Entry 7TAO (electron microscopy, 3.20 A resolution); this record covers chains M and A of the 15 polymer chains in the assembly.

Chain M:
Molecule: V-type proton ATPase subunit e
Organism: Saccharomyces cerevisiae
UniProtKB: Q3E7B6 (VA0E_YEAST); residues 1-73 here = UniProt positions 1-73
Amino-acid sequence (73 residues; numbered 1 to 73; the number before each row is that of its first residue):
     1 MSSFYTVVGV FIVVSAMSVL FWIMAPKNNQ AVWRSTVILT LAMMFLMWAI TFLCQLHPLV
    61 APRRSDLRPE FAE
Unresolved in the structure: 72-73

Chain A:
Molecule: V-type proton ATPase subunit a, vacuolar isoform
Organism: Saccharomyces cerevisiae
UniProtKB: P32563 (VPH1_YEAST); residue numbers follow UniProt; this construct covers 1-840
Amino-acid sequence (840 residues; each row starts with the number of its first residue):
     1 MAEKEEAIFR SAEMALVQFY IPQEISRDSA YTLGQLGLVQ FRDLNSKVRA FQRTFVNEIR
    61 RLDNVERQYR YFYSLLKKHD IKLYEGDTDK YLDGSGELYV PPSGSVIDDY VRNASYLEER
   121 LIQMEDATDQ IEVQKNDLEQ YRFILQSGDE FFLKGDNTDS TSYMDEDMID ANGENIAAAI
   181 GASVNYVTGV IARDKVATLE QILWRVLRGN LFFKTVEIEQ PVYDVKTREY KHKNAFIVFS
   241 HGDLIIKRIR KIAESLDANL YDVDSSNEGR SQQLAKVNKN LSDLYTVLKT TSTTLESELY
   301 AIAKELDSWF QDVTREKAIF EILNKSNYDT NRKILIAEGW IPRDELATLQ ARLGEMIARL
   361 GIDVPSIIQV LDTNHTPPTF HRTNKFTAGF QSICDCYGIA QYREINAGLP TIVTFPFMFA
   421 IMFGDMGHGF LMTLAALSLV LNEKKINKMK RGEIFDMAFT GRYIILLMGV FSMYTGFLYN
   481 DIFSKTMTIF KSGWKWPDHW KKGESITATS VGTYPIGLDW AWHGTENALL FSNSYKMKLS
   541 ILMGFIHMTY SYFFSLANHL YFNSMIDIIG NFIPGLLFMQ GIFGYLSVCI VYKWAVDWVK
   601 DGKPAPGLLN MLINMFLSPG TIDDELYPHQ AKVQVFLLLM ALVCIPWLLL VKPLHFKFTH
   661 KKKSHEPLPS TEADASSEDL EAQQLISAMD ADDAEEEEVG SGSHGEDFGD IMIHQVIHTI
   721 EFCLNCVSHT ASYLRLWALS LAHAQLSSVL WTMTIQIAFG FRGFVGVFMT VALFAMWFAL
   781 TCAVLVLMEG TSAMLHSLRL HWVESMSKFF VGEGLPYEPF AFEYKDMEVA VASASSSASS
Unresolved in the structure: 1-2, 155-183, 660-705, 828-840
Small-molecule neighbours:
  - WEV ((5R)-2,4-dideoxy-1-C-{(2S,3R,4S)-3-hydroxy-4-[(2R,3S,4E,6E,9R,10S,11R,12E,14Z)-10-hydroxy-3,15-dimethoxy-7,9,11,13-tetramethyl-16-oxo-1-oxacyclohexadeca-4,6,12,14-tetraen-2-yl]pentan-2-yl}-4-methyl-5-propan-2-yl-alpha-D-threo-pentopyranose), molecule 1: Ile454, Leu780, Ala783, Val784, Leu787
  - WEV, molecule 2: Ile713, Val716, Ile717, Ile720
Curated features (UniProtKB/Swiss-Prot):
  - modified residue: Ala2 (N-acetylalanine)
  - mutagenesis: Asp425 (D425N: Reduces assembly of V-ATPase complexes and reduces ATPase activity of the assembled complexes), Lys538 (K538A: Reduces assembly of V-ATPase complexes), Lys593 (K593A: Reduces ATPase activity), Gln634 (Q634L: Reduces subunit stability), His729 (H729R: Reduces ATPase activity), Arg735 (R735L: Reduces subunit stability), Leu739 (L739S: Reduces ATPase activity), His743 (H743A/E/Y: Reduces ATPase activity), Leu746 (L746S: Reduces ATPase activity), Leu780 (L780S: Reduces assembly of V-ATPase complexes), Glu789 (E789A/D/H/Q: Abolishes ATPase activity and proton transport, but does not affect complex assembly), Leu800 (L800S: Reduces assembly of V-ATPase complexes), 4 further mutagenesis entries in UniProt
From the paper describing this entry:
  - binding site for WEV: Leu780, Ala783

Chain M / chain A interface:
Contacting residue pairs (106):
  Met1(M) - Gly512(A)
  Ser2(M) - Thr513(A)
  Phe4(M) - Ala595(A)  hydrophobic
  Asn29(M) - Glu6(A)
  Asn29(M) - Asn384(A)  hydrogen bond
  Ala31(M) - Glu6(A)
  Ala31(M) - Ile8(A)  hydrophobic
  Val32(M) - Glu6(A)
  Val32(M) - Ile8(A)  hydrophobic
  Val32(M) - Thr387(A)
  Val32(M) - Leu409(A)  hydrophobic
  Ser35(M) - Leu409(A)
  Thr36(M) - Ile412(A)
  Thr36(M) - Val413(A)
  Leu39(M) - Pro410(A)
  Leu39(M) - Val413(A)  hydrophobic
  Leu39(M) - Thr414(A)
  Thr40(M) - Val413(A)
  Thr40(M) - Phe471(A)
  Met43(M) - Val413(A)  hydrophobic
  Met43(M) - Thr414(A)
  Met43(M) - Phe417(A)
  Met43(M) - Met418(A)  hydrophobic
  Met44(M) - Phe471(A)  hydrophobic
  Met44(M) - Tyr474(A)  hydrogen bond (backbone-side chain)
  Leu46(M) - Met543(A)  hydrophobic
  Leu46(M) - Ile546(A)  hydrophobic
  Met47(M) - Phe417(A)  hydrophobic
  Met47(M) - Ile421(A)  hydrophobic
  Met47(M) - Thr475(A)
  Met47(M) - Leu478(A)  hydrophobic
  Met47(M) - Tyr479(A)
  Met47(M) - Leu539(A)  hydrophobic
  Trp48(M) - Tyr474(A)
  Trp48(M) - Leu478(A)
  Trp48(M) - Pro515(A)  hydrogen bond (side chain-backbone)
  Trp48(M) - Ile516(A)
  Ile50(M) - Tyr535(A)  hydrophobic
  Ile50(M) - Leu539(A)  hydrophobic
  Ile50(M) - Leu542(A)  hydrophobic
  Ile50(M) - Met543(A)  hydrophobic
  Ile50(M) - Trp594(A)  hydrophobic
  Thr51(M) - Leu478(A)
  Thr51(M) - Gly517(A)
  Thr51(M) - Leu518(A)
  Thr51(M) - Tyr535(A)  hydrogen bond
  Phe52(M) - Thr513(A)
  Phe52(M) - Tyr514(A)
  Phe52(M) - Pro515(A)
  Leu53(M) - Val591(A)  hydrophobic
  Leu53(M) - Trp594(A)  hydrophobic
  Cys54(M) - Phe531(A)
  Cys54(M) - Tyr535(A)  hydrophobic
  Cys54(M) - Trp594(A)
  Gln55(M) - Thr513(A)  hydrogen bond (backbone-side chain)
  Gln55(M) - Gly517(A)  hydrogen bond (side chain-backbone)
  Gln55(M) - Leu518(A)
  Gln55(M) - Asp519(A)  hydrogen bond (side chain-backbone)
  His57(M) - Trp594(A)
  His57(M) - Ala595(A)
  His57(M) - Asp597(A)  salt bridge
  Pro58(M) - Trp494(A)  hydrophobic
  Pro58(M) - Phe531(A)  hydrophobic
  Leu59(M) - Trp598(A)  hydrophobic
  Leu59(M) - Ala605(A)  hydrophobic
  Val60(M) - Trp494(A)
  Val60(M) - Trp522(A)
  Val60(M) - Asn527(A)
  Ala61(M) - Trp494(A)  hydrophobic
  Ala61(M) - Thr507(A)
  Ala61(M) - Ala508(A)
  Ala61(M) - Trp522(A)
  Ala61(M) - Asn527(A)  hydrogen bond (backbone-side chain)
  Pro62(M) - Trp494(A)
  Pro62(M) - Trp496(A)
  Pro62(M) - Ile506(A)
  Pro62(M) - Thr507(A)
  Pro62(M) - Ala508(A)  hydrogen bond (backbone-backbone)
  Pro62(M) - Ala521(A)
  Pro62(M) - Trp522(A)
  Pro62(M) - Thr525(A)
  Pro62(M) - Asn527(A)
  Arg63(M) - Ser505(A)
  Arg63(M) - Ile506(A)
  Arg63(M) - Thr507(A)
  Arg63(M) - Thr525(A)
  Arg63(M) - Glu526(A)  salt bridge
  Arg63(M) - Asn527(A)  hydrogen bond (backbone-side chain)
  Arg64(M) - Trp496(A)
  Arg64(M) - Glu504(A)
  Arg64(M) - Ser505(A)
  Arg64(M) - Ile506(A)  hydrogen bond (backbone-backbone)
  Arg64(M) - His523(A)
  Arg64(M) - Gly524(A)
  Arg64(M) - Thr525(A)
  Arg64(M) - Glu526(A)
  Ser65(M) - Gly503(A)
  Ser65(M) - Glu504(A)
  Ser65(M) - Ser505(A)
  Leu67(M) - Trp496(A)  hydrophobic
  Leu67(M) - Trp500(A)  hydrogen bond (backbone-side chain)
  Leu67(M) - Ile506(A)  hydrophobic
  Arg68(M) - Trp500(A)
  Arg68(M) - Lys502(A)
  Pro69(M) - Trp500(A)
  Phe71(M) - Trp500(A)
Also at the interface, not in a pair above, chain M (36 interface residues in all): Gln30, Leu56
Also at the interface, not in a pair above, chain A (60 interface residues in all): Phe386, Val511, Tyr550, Lys593, Val596, Val599

In short:
The interface between chain M and chain A involves 36 residues on one side and 60 on the other; the contacts
include 12 hydrogen bonds and 2 salt bridges. Among the polar pairs are His57(M)-Asp597(A), Arg63(M)-Glu526(A)
and Asn29(M)-Asn384(A). Chain A binds compound WEV. The paper reports a binding site for WEV at Leu780(A) and
Ala783(A).
Here chain M is V-type proton ATPase subunit e and chain A is V-type proton ATPase subunit a, vacuolar
isoform, both from Saccharomyces cerevisiae. Entry 7TAO (Cryo-EM structure of bafilomycin A1 bound to yeast VO
V-ATPase) was determined by electron microscopy, deposited together with 7TAP.
